Entry 1SGF (X-ray diffraction, 3.15 A resolution); this record covers chains X and Y of the 6 polymer chains in the assembly.

# Chain X
Molecule: Nerve growth factor
From: Mus musculus
Notes: EC 3.4.21.35
UniProtKB: P00757 (KLK4_MOUSE); the construct lacks a stretch of the UniProt sequence and is renumbered around it, so the offset changes along the chain: 13-36 = UniProt 17-40; 38-61 = UniProt 41-64; 63-70 = UniProt 65-72; 72-77 = UniProt 73-78; 6 more segments
Sequence (240 residues; numbered 13 to 246 plus 17 insertion-coded residues; 11 numbers in that range are skipped by the numbering (no residue carries them; nothing is unmodelled there); the number before each row is that of its first residue; a row labelled like 77A-77C holds insertion residues (77A, then the next letters in order)):
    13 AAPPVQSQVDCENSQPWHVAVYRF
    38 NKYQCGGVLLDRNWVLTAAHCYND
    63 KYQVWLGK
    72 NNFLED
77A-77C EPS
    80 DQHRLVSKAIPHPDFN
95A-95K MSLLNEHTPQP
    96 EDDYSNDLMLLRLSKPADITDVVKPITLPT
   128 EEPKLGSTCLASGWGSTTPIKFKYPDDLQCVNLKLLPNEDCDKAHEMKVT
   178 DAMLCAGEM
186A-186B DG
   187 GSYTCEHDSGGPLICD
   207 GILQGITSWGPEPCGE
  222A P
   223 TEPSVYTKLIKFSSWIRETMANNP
Disordered / not traced: 13-25, 72-76, 77A-77C, 141-144, 146-156, 245-246
Swiss-Prot annotation at these positions:
  - region: Ala14 to Gln20 (Activation peptide homolog)
  - binding site (Zn(2+)): Glu76, His82
Disulfide bonds: Cys42-Cys58, Cys136-Cys201, Cys168-Cys182, Cys191-Cys220
Glycans and other covalent adducts: N-acetylglucosamine (NAG) linked to Asn95

# Chain Y
Molecule: Nerve growth factor
From: Mus musculus
Notes: EC 3.4.21.35
UniProtKB: P01139 (NGF_MOUSE); residues 1-118 here correspond to UniProt positions 122-239 (UniProt number = residue number + 121)
Sequence (118 residues; row label = number of the first residue in the row):
     1 SSTHPVFHMGEFSVCDSVSVWVGDKTTATDIKGKEVTVLAEVNINNSVFR
    51 QYFFETKCRASNPVESGCRGIDSKHWNSYCTTTHTFVKALTTDEKQAAWR
   101 FIRIDTACVCVLSRKATR
Disordered / not traced: 1-7
Swiss-Prot annotation at these positions:
  - binding site (a 1-acyl-sn-glycero-3-phospho-(1D-myo-inositol)): Arg50, Tyr52, Lys88
  - binding site (a 1-acyl-sn-glycero-3-phospho-L-serine): Arg50, Lys88
Disulfide bonds: Cys15-Cys80, Cys58-Cys108, Cys68-Cys110

# Interface between chain X and chain Y
Pairs across the interface (7; chain X residue first):
  Thr145(X) with His84(Y), hydrogen bond (side chain-backbone)
  Glu173(X) with Lys32(Y)
  Pro219(X) with Phe86(Y)
  Cys220(X) with Ile31(Y)
  Gly221(X) with Ile31(Y)
  Glu222(X) with Lys32(Y)
  Pro222A(X) with Phe101(Y)
Also at the interface, not in a pair above, chain X (11 interface residues in all): Pro95I, Ala171, Pro217, Glu224
Also at the interface, not in a pair above, chain Y (6 interface residues in all): Thr83

# Summary
11 residues of chain X and 6 residues of chain Y are in contact, with 1 hydrogen bond. Its one hydrogen-bonded
contact is Thr145(X)-His84(Y).
Here chain X is Nerve growth factor and chain Y is Nerve growth factor, both from Mus musculus. Entry 1SGF
(Crystal structure of 7S ngf: A complex of nerve growth factor with four binding proteins (serine ...) was
determined by X-ray diffraction.
